5Z3V - chains E and I of the 11 polymer chains in the assembly; structure by electron microscopy, 4.22 A resolution (low resolution: residue-level contacts below are approximate; hydrogen-bond / salt-bridge calls are withheld).

== Chain E ==
Name: Histone H3.2
Source organism: Xenopus laevis
UniProt: P84233 (H32_XENLA); residues 1-135 here correspond to UniProt positions 2-136 (UniProt number = residue number + 1)
Amino-acid sequence (135 residues; each row starts with the number of its first residue):
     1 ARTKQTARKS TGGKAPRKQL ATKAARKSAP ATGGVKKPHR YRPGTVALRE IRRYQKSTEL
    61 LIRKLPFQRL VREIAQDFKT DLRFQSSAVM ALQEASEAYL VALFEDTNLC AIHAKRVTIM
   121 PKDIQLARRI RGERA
Disordered / not traced: 1-39, 135
Differences from the reference sequence: conflict Ala-102 (Gly103 in P84233)
Curated features (UniProtKB/Swiss-Prot):
  - modified residue: Arg-2 (Asymmetric dimethylarginine), Thr-3 (Phosphothreonine), Lys-4 (Allysine), Gln-5 (5-glutamyl dopamine), Thr-6 (Phosphothreonine), Arg-8 (Citrulline), Lys-9 (N6,N6,N6-trimethyllysine), Ser-10 (ADP-ribosylserine), Thr-11 (Phosphothreonine), Lys-14 (N6-(2-hydroxyisobutyryl)lysine), Arg-17 (Asymmetric dimethylarginine), Lys-18 (N6-(2-hydroxyisobutyryl)lysine), Lys-23 (N6-(2-hydroxyisobutyryl)lysine), Arg-26 (Citrulline), Lys-27 (N6,N6,N6-trimethyllysine), Ser-28 (ADP-ribosylserine), Lys-36 (N6,N6,N6-trimethyllysine), Lys-37 (N6-methyllysine), Tyr-41 (Phosphotyrosine), Lys-56 (N6,N6,N6-trimethyllysine) and 8 more in UniProt
  - lipidation: Cys-110 (S-palmitoyl cysteine)

== Chain I ==
Molecule: 167-nt DNA strand
Sequence (167 nucleotides; each row starts with the number of its first residue):
     1 ATCGAGAATC CCGGTGCCGA GGCCGCTCAA TTGGTCGTAG ACAGCTCTAG CACCGCTTAA
    61 ACGCACGTAC GCGCTGTCCC CCGCGTTTTA ACCGCCAAGG GGATTACTCC CTAGTCTCCA
   121 GGCACGTGTC AGATATATAC ATCCTGAAGC TTGTCGAGAA GTACGAT
Disordered / not traced: 1, 148-167

== How chain E and chain I interact ==
Pairs across the interface (18; chain E residue first):
  Arg-40(E) with DC144(I)
  Tyr-41(E) with DC144(I)
  Arg-42(E) with DC144(I)
  Thr-45(E) with DC144(I)
  Arg-63(E) with DA60(I)
  Arg-72(E) with DC51(I)
  Leu-82(E) with DC51(I)
  Arg-83(E) with DG50(I); DC51(I)
  Phe-84(E) with DG50(I); DC51(I)
  Gln-85(E) with DG50(I)
  Ser-86(E) with DG50(I)
  Arg-116(E) with DG71(I); DC72(I)
  Val-117(E) with DG71(I)
  Thr-118(E) with DG71(I)
  Met-120(E) with DC72(I)
Interface residues without a listed pair, chain E (17 interface residues in all): Pro-43, Lys-115
Interface residues without a listed pair, chain I (10 interface residues in all): DA69, DC70, DC143, DT145

== Summary ==
17 residues of chain E face 10 of chain I across their interface.
Here chain E is Histone H3.2 (Xenopus laevis) and chain I is a 167-nt DNA strand. Entry 5Z3V (Structure of
Snf2-nucleosome complex at shl-2 in ADP BeFx state) was determined by electron microscopy, deposited together
with 5Z3U, 5Z3L, 5Z3O, 6IY2 and 6IY3.
